Entry 8EHF (electron microscopy, 3.30 A resolution); this record covers chains B and J of the 8 polymer chains in the assembly.

# Chain B
Molecule: template DNA
Sequence (32 nucleotides; each row starts with the number of its first residue):
     1 CTCTGAATCTCTTCCAGCACACATCAGGACGC
Disordered / not traced: 1, 32

# Chain J
Protein: DNA-directed RNA polymerase subunit beta'
From: Escherichia coli
Notes: EC 2.7.7.6
UniProt: C3SIA2 (C3SIA2_ECOLX); residues 2-1407 here = UniProt positions 2-1407
Sequence (1407 residues; each row starts with the number of its first residue):
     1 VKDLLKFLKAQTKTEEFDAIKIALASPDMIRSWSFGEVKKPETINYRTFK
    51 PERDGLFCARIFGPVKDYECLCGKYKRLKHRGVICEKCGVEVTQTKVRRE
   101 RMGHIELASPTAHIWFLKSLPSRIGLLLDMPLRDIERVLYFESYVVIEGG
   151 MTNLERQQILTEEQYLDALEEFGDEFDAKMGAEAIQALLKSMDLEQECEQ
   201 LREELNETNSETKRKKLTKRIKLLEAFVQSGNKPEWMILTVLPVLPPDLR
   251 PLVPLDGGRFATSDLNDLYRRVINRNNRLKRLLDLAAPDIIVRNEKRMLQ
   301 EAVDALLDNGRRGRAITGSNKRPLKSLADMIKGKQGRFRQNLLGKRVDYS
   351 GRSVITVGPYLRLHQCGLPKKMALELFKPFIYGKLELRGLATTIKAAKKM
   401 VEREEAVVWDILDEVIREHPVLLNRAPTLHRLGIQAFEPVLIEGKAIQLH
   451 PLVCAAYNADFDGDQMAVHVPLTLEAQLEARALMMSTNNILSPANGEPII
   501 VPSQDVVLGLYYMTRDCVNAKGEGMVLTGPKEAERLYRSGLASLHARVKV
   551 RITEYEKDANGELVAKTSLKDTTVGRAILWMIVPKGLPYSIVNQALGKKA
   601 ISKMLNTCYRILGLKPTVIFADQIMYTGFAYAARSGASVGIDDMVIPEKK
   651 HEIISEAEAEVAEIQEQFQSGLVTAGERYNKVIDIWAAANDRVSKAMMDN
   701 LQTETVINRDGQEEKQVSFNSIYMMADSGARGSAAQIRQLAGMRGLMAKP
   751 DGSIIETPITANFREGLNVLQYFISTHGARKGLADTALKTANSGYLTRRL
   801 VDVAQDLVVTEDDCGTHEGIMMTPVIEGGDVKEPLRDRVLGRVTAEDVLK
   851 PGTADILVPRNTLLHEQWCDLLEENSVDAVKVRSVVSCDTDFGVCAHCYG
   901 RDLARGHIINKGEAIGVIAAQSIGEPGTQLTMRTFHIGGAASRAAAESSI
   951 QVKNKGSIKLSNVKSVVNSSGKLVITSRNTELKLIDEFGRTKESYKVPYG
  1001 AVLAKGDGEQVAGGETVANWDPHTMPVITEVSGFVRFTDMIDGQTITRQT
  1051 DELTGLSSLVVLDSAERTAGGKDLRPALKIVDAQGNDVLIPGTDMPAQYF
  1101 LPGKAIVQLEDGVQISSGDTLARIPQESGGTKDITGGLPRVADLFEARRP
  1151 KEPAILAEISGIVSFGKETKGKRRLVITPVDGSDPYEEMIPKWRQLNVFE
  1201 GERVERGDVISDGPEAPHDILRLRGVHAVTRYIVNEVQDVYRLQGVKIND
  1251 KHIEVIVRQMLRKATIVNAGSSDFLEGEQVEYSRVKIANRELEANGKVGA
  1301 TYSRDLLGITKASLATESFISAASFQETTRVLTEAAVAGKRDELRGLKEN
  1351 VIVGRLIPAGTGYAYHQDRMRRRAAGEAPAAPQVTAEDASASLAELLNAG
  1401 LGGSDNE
Disordered / not traced: 1-15, 934-947, 1127-1133, 1374-1407
Sequence notes: expression tag (1)
Metal / ion sites: Zn2+ site 1: Cys-70, Cys-72, Cys-85, Cys-88; Mg2+: Asp-460, Asp-462, Asp-464; Zn2+ site 2: Cys-814, Cys-888, Cys-895, Cys-898

# How chain B and chain J interact
Contacting residue pairs (29):
  DT4(B) with Ser-210(J), sugar contact
  DG5(B) with Ser-210(J), hydrogen bond to the phosphate; Glu-211(J), phosphate contact; Thr-212(J), phosphate contact
  DT13(B) with Arg-311(J), salt bridge to the phosphate
  DC14(B) with Tyr-795(J), sugar contact; Gln-1326(J), sugar contact; Glu-1327(J), hydrogen bond to the phosphate
  DC15(B) with Lys-334(J), phosphate contact; Arg-339(J), salt bridge to the phosphate; Ala-791(J), phosphate contact; Tyr-795(J), sugar contact
  DA16(B) with Lys-334(J), salt bridge to the phosphate; Thr-790(J), hydrogen bond to the base; Ala-791(J), phosphate contact; Gly-794(J), sugar contact
  DG17(B) with Lys-334(J), salt bridge to the phosphate; Arg-339(J), salt bridge to the phosphate
  DC18(B) with Arg-352(J), sugar contact
  DA19(B) with Arg-346(J), salt bridge to the phosphate
  DT24(B) with Asn-320(J), phosphate contact
  DC25(B) with Leu-255(J), base contact; Ala-261(J), base contact; Thr-262(J), hydrogen bond to the base
  DA26(B) with Arg-259(J), salt bridge to the phosphate; Thr-262(J), phosphate contact; Arg-270(J), base contact; Ser-319(J), sugar contact
  DG27(B) with Arg-259(J), salt bridge to the phosphate
Other interface residues (no listed pair), chain B (14 interface residues in all): DT12
Other interface residues (no listed pair), chain J (24 interface residues in all): Lys-118, Asn-209, Arg-798

# In short
14 residues of chain B face 24 of chain J across their interface; the contacts include 4 hydrogen bonds and 8
salt bridges. Among the polar pairs are DA16(B)/Thr-790(J), DC25(B)/Thr-262(J) and DG5(B)/Ser-210(J). The Zn2+
site 1 is built by Cys-70(J), Cys-72(J), Cys-85(J) and Cys-88(J).
Chain B is template DNA and chain J is DNA-directed RNA polymerase subunit beta' (Escherichia coli); the
structure, Cryo-EM structure of his-elemental paused elongation complex with an unfolded TL (1), was
determined by electron microscopy, deposited together with 8EG7, 8EG8, 8EGB, 8EH8, 8EH9, 8EHA and 8EHI.
